PDB entry 4YXW | X-ray diffraction, 3.10 A resolution | chains C and D of the 9 polymer chains in the assembly

Chain C:
Name: ATP synthase subunit alpha, mitochondrial
Source organism: Bos taurus
Reference sequence: P19483 (ATPA_BOVIN); residues 1-510 here correspond to UniProt positions 44-553 (UniProt number = residue number + 43)
Sequence (510 residues; numbered 1 to 510; the number before each row is that of its first residue):
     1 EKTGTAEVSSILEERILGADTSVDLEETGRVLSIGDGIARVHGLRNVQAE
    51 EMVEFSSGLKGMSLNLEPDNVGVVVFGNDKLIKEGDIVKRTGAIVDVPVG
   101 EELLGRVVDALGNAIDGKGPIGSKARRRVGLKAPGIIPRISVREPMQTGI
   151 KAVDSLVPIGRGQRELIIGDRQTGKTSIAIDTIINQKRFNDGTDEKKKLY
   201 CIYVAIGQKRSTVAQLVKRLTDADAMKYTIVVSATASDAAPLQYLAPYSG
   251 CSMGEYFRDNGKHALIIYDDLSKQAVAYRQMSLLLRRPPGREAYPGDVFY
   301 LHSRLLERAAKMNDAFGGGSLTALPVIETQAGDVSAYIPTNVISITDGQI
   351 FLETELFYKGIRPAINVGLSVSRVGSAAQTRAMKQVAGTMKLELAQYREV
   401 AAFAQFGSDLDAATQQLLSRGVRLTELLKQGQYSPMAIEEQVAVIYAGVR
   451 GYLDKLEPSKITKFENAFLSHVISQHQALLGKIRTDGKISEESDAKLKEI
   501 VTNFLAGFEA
Not modelled in the structure: 1-22
Differences from the reference sequence: variant Glu1 (Gln44 in P19483), Gly481 (Ser524 in P19483)
Bound ions: Mg2+: Thr176 (together with AMP-PNP)
Ligand contacts:
  - AMP-PNP (ANP; phosphoaminophosphonic acid-adenylate ester), molecule 1: Asp170, Arg171, Gln172, Thr173, Gly174, Lys175, Thr176, Ser177, Glu328, Phe357, Arg362, Pro363, Gln430, Gly431, Gln432, Tyr433
  - AMP-PNP (ANP), molecule 2: Ile343, Ser344, Val371, Ser372, Arg373

Chain D:
Name: ATP synthase subunit beta, mitochondrial
Source organism: Bos taurus
Notes: EC 3.6.3.14
Reference sequence: P00829 (ATPB_BOVIN); residues -3 to 478 here correspond to UniProt positions 47-528 (UniProt number = residue number + 50)
Sequence (482 residues; each row starts with the number of its first residue; numbers below 1 keep their minus sign (Ala-3 is residue -3)):
    -3 AAQASPSPKAGATTGRIVAVIGAVVDVQFDEGLPPILNALEVQGRETRLV
    47 LEVAQHLGESTVRTIAMDGTEGLVRGQKVLDSGAPIRIPVGPETLGRIMN
    97 VIGEPIDERGPIKTKQFAAIHAEAPEFVEMSVEQEILVTGIKVVDLLAPY
   147 AKGGKIGLFGGAGVGKTVLIMELINNVAKAHGGYSVFAGVGERTREGNDL
   197 YHEMIESGVINLKDATSKVALVYGQMNEPPGARARVALTGLTVAEYFRDQ
   247 EGQDVLLFIDNIFRFTQAGSEVSALLGRIPSAVGYQPTLATDMGTMQERI
   297 TTTKKGSITSVQAIYVPADDLTDPAPATTFAHLDATTVLSRAIAELGIYP
   347 AVDPLDSTSRIMDPNIVGSEHYDVARGVQKILQDYKSLQDIIAILGMDEL
   397 SEEDKLTVSRARKIQRFLSQPFQVAEVFTGHLGKLVPLKETIKGFQQILA
   447 GEYDHLPEQAFYMVGPIEEAVAKADKLAEEHS
Not modelled in the structure: -3 to 8, 476-478
Bound ions: Mg2+: Thr163 (together with AMP-PNP)
Ligand contacts:
  - AMP-PNP (ANP; phosphoaminophosphonic acid-adenylate ester), molecule 1: Gly157, Ala158, Gly159, Val160, Gly161, Lys162, Thr163, Val164, Glu188, Arg189, Glu192, Tyr311, Tyr345, Pro346, Phe418, Ala421, Phe424, Thr425
  - AMP-PNP (ANP), molecule 2: Ser355, Tyr368, Arg372
Reported in the primary citation:
  - binding site for Monothiophosphate: Lys162, Arg189, Asp256, Asn257, Arg260

How chain C and chain D interact:
Pairs across the interface (130):
  Gly43(C) - Arg71(D)  hydrogen bond (backbone-side chain)
  Leu44(C) - Arg71(D)  hydrogen bond (backbone-side chain)
  Arg45(C) - Val70(D)
  Arg45(C) - Arg71(D)
  Asn46(C) - Val70(D)
  Val47(C) - Leu69(D)
  Val47(C) - Val70(D)
  Gln48(C) - Gly68(D)
  Gln48(C) - Leu69(D)
  Gln48(C) - Val70(D)
  Ala49(C) - Thr66(D)
  Ala49(C) - Glu67(D)
  Ala49(C) - Gly68(D)  hydrogen bond (backbone-backbone)
  Ala49(C) - Leu69(D)  hydrogen bond (backbone-backbone)
  Glu50(C) - Thr66(D)
  Glu50(C) - Glu67(D)
  Leu64(C) - Val16(D)
  Asn65(C) - Val16(D)
  Asn65(C) - Ile17(D)
  Leu66(C) - Ala15(D)
  Leu66(C) - Val16(D)  hydrogen bond (backbone-backbone)
  Leu66(C) - Leu69(D)
  Glu67(C) - Val14(D)
  Glu67(C) - Ile17(D)
  Glu67(C) - Arg71(D)  hydrogen bond (backbone-side chain)
  Pro68(C) - Val14(D)
  Pro68(C) - Ala15(D)
  Asn70(C) - Arg71(D)  hydrogen bond (backbone-side chain)
  Val71(C) - Arg71(D)
  Lys132(C) - Asp64(D)  salt bridge
  Lys132(C) - Asn223(D)
  Lys132(C) - Glu224(D)  salt bridge
  Ala133(C) - Asn223(D)  hydrogen bond (backbone-side chain)
  Pro134(C) - Thr190(D)
  Gly135(C) - Thr190(D)
  Ile136(C) - Ile94(D)  hydrophobic
  Ile136(C) - Ile102(D)  hydrophobic
  Ile136(C) - Thr190(D)
  Ile136(C) - Gly193(D)
  Ile136(C) - Asn194(D)  hydrogen bond (backbone-side chain)
  Ile136(C) - Tyr219(D)  hydrophobic
  Ile137(C) - Ile102(D)
  Ile137(C) - Asp103(D)
  Ile137(C) - Glu104(D)
  Ile137(C) - Tyr197(D)  hydrophobic
  Arg139(C) - Thr190(D)
  Arg139(C) - Asn194(D)  hydrogen bond (backbone-side chain)
  Ile140(C) - Asn194(D)
  Ser141(C) - Asn194(D)  hydrogen bond (backbone-side chain)
  Ser141(C) - Asp195(D)  hydrogen bond
  Arg164(C) - Arg189(D)
  Arg287(C) - Ile17(D)
  Pro288(C) - Ala270(D)
  Arg291(C) - Val279(D)
  Arg291(C) - Pro313(D)
  Arg291(C) - Asp319(D)  salt bridge
  Gly296(C) - Glu267(D)
  Asp297(C) - Glu267(D)
  Phe299(C) - Arg260(D)
  Phe299(C) - Gln263(D)
  Phe299(C) - Glu267(D)
  Tyr300(C) - Glu224(D)
  Tyr300(C) - Pro225(D)
  Tyr300(C) - Arg229(D)
  Tyr300(C) - Glu267(D)
  Ser303(C) - Met222(D)  hydrogen bond (side chain-backbone)
  Glu307(C) - Arg189(D)
  Glu307(C) - Thr190(D)  hydrogen bond
  Glu307(C) - Met222(D)
  Glu307(C) - Asn223(D)
  Val334(C) - Arg337(D)
  Ser335(C) - Ala314(D)
  Ser335(C) - Asp315(D)  hydrogen bond
  Ser335(C) - Arg337(D)
  Thr340(C) - Ala158(D)
  Thr340(C) - Tyr311(D)  hydrogen bond (backbone-side chain)
  Thr340(C) - Ala314(D)  hydrogen bond (side chain-backbone)
  Asn341(C) - Tyr311(D)
  Ile343(C) - Ala158(D)
  Ile343(C) - Arg189(D)  hydrogen bond (backbone-side chain)
  Ser344(C) - Ala158(D)
  Ser344(C) - Arg189(D)  hydrogen bond (backbone-side chain)
  Ser344(C) - Met222(D)
  Ser344(C) - Arg260(D)  hydrogen bond
  Ser344(C) - Tyr311(D)
  Ile345(C) - Arg189(D)  hydrogen bond (backbone-side chain)
  Ile345(C) - Met222(D)  hydrophobic
  Thr346(C) - Arg189(D)  hydrogen bond (backbone-side chain)
  Asp347(C) - Arg189(D)  salt bridge
  Asp347(C) - Arg191(D)  salt bridge
  Gly368(C) - Glu341(D)
  Leu369(C) - Arg337(D)
  Leu369(C) - Glu341(D)
  Ser372(C) - Phe424(D)
  Arg373(C) - Gly159(D)
  Arg373(C) - Arg189(D)
  Arg373(C) - Phe424(D)
  Val374(C) - Val423(D)
  Gly375(C) - Val423(D)
  Gly375(C) - Phe424(D)
  Ser376(C) - Val423(D)  hydrogen bond (backbone-backbone)
  Gly388(C) - Thr425(D)
  Gly388(C) - Gly426(D)
  Thr389(C) - Thr425(D)
  Thr389(C) - Gly426(D)
  Thr389(C) - His427(D)
  Leu392(C) - Tyr345(D)  hydrophobic
  Leu392(C) - Thr425(D)
  Leu392(C) - Tyr458(D)
  Leu392(C) - Met459(D)  hydrophobic
  Ala395(C) - Glu341(D)
  Ala395(C) - Leu342(D)
  Ala395(C) - Gly343(D)
  Gln396(C) - Leu342(D)  hydrogen bond (side chain-backbone)
  Gln396(C) - Arg412(D)  hydrogen bond
  Gln396(C) - Gln455(D)  hydrogen bond
  Gln396(C) - Tyr458(D)
  Glu399(C) - Leu342(D)
  Glu399(C) - Arg408(D)  salt bridge
  Glu399(C) - Arg412(D)  salt bridge
  Val400(C) - Arg408(D)
  Val400(C) - Arg412(D)
  Val400(C) - Glu454(D)
  Val400(C) - Gln455(D)
  Phe403(C) - Tyr381(D)
  Phe403(C) - Arg408(D)
  Phe406(C) - Ile388(D)
  Phe406(C) - Met393(D)  hydrophobic
  Ala413(C) - Pro453(D)  hydrophobic
  Leu417(C) - Gln455(D)
Other interface residues (no listed pair), chain C (73 interface residues in all): Ile94, Arg128, Val142, Gly290, Arg304, Ala336, Tyr337, Val371, Ala377, Ser408, Asp411, Thr414
Other interface residues (no listed pair), chain D (73 interface residues in all): Gly18, Gly187, Glu188, His198, Ser266, Leu271, Gly280, Tyr281, Ala340, Ile344, Gly392, Asp394, Val404

In short:
Chain C and chain D each contribute 73 residues to their interface, with 26 hydrogen bonds and 7 salt bridges.
Polar pairs include Lys132(C)-Asp64(D), Lys132(C)-Glu224(D) and Arg291(C)-Asp319(D). One AMP-PNP molecule is
bound between chain C and chain D. The paper reports a binding site for Monothiophosphate at Lys162(D),
Arg189(D) and Asp256(D) among others.
Here chain C is ATP synthase subunit alpha, mitochondrial and chain D is ATP synthase subunit beta,
mitochondrial, both from Bos taurus. Entry 4YXW (Bovine heart mitochondrial F1-ATPase inhibited by AMP-PNP and
ADP in the presence of thiophosphate) was determined by X-ray diffraction together with 4Z1M from the same
study.
